Entry 6LMK (electron microscopy, 3.70 A resolution); this record covers chains B and C of the 6 polymer chains in the assembly.

Chain B:
Name: Guanine nucleotide-binding protein G(I)/G(S)/G(T) subunit beta-1
From: Homo sapiens
UniProtKB: P62873 (GBB1_HUMAN); residues 2-340 here = UniProt positions 2-340
Amino-acid sequence (351 residues; row label = number of the first residue in the row; numbers below 1 keep their minus sign (Met-10 is residue -10)):
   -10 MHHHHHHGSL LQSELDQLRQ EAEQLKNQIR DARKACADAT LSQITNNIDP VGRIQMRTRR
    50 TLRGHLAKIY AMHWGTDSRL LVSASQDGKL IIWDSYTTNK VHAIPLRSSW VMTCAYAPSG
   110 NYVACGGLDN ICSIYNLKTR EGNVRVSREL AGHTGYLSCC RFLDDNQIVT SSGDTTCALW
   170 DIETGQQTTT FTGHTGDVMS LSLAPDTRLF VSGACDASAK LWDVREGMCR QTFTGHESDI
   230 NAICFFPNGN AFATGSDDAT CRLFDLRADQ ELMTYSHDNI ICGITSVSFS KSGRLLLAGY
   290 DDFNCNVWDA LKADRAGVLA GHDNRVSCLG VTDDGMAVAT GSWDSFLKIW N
Disordered / not traced: -10 to 1
Construct notes: expression tag (-10 to 1)
UniProt features mapped onto this chain:
  - modified residue: Ser2 (N-acetylserine), His266 (Phosphohistidine)
  - natural variant: Leu30 (L30F: In MRD42; uncertain significance), Arg52 (R52G: In MRD42), Gly64 (G64V: In MRD42), Asp76 (D76E: In MRD42; D76G: In MRD42), Gly77 (G77S: In MRD42), Lys78 (K78R: In MRD42), Ile80 (I80N: In MRD42; I80T: In MRD42), His91 (H91R: In MRD42; uncertain significance), Ala92 (A92T: In MRD42), Pro94 (P94S: In MRD42), Leu95 (L95P: In MRD42), Arg96 (R96L: In MRD42), 5 further natural variant entries in UniProt

Chain C:
Name: Guanine nucleotide-binding protein G(I)/G(S)/G(O) subunit gamma-2
From: Homo sapiens
UniProtKB: P59768 (GBG2_HUMAN); residue numbers follow UniProt; this construct covers 1-71
Amino-acid sequence (71 residues; row label = number of the first residue in the row):
     1 MASNNTASIA QARKLVEQLK MEANIDRIKV SKAAADLMAY CEAHAKEDPL LTPVPASENP
    61 FREKKFFCAI L
Disordered / not traced: 1-6, 63-71
UniProt features mapped onto this chain:
  - modified residue: Ala2 (N-acetylalanine), Cys68 (Cysteine methyl ester)
  - lipidation: Cys68 (S-geranylgeranyl cysteine)

Interface between chain B and chain C:
Pairs across the interface (81):
  Leu7(B) - Ala12(C)  hydrophobic
  Leu7(B) - Arg13(C)
  Arg8(B) - Ala12(C)
  Glu10(B) - Val16(C)
  Ala11(B) - Val16(C)  hydrophobic
  Ala11(B) - Leu19(C)
  Leu14(B) - Val16(C)
  Leu14(B) - Leu19(C)  hydrophobic
  Leu14(B) - Lys20(C)
  Ile18(B) - Leu19(C)
  Ile18(B) - Arg27(C)
  Arg22(B) - Glu22(C)  salt bridge
  Ala24(B) - Lys29(C)  hydrogen bond (backbone-side chain)
  Cys25(B) - Arg27(C)
  Cys25(B) - Lys29(C)
  Cys25(B) - Val30(C)  hydrogen bond (backbone-backbone)
  Ala26(B) - Val30(C)
  Asp27(B) - Lys29(C)
  Asp27(B) - Val30(C)
  Ala28(B) - Val30(C)
  Leu30(B) - Ala34(C)  hydrophobic
  Ile33(B) - Ala34(C)  hydrophobic
  Thr34(B) - Met38(C)
  Ile37(B) - Met38(C)  hydrophobic
  Val40(B) - Leu51(C)  hydrophobic
  Met45(B) - Leu50(C)  hydrophobic
  Arg48(B) - Phe61(C)
  Arg49(B) - Phe61(C)  hydrogen bond (side chain-backbone)
  Ser84(B) - Phe61(C)
  Tyr85(B) - Pro60(C)  hydrophobic
  Lys209(B) - Gln18(C)
  Cys218(B) - Gln18(C)  hydrogen bond
  Arg219(B) - Gln18(C)  hydrogen bond (backbone-side chain)
  Arg219(B) - Glu22(C)
  Gln220(B) - Glu22(C)
  Gln220(B) - Ile25(C)
  Thr221(B) - Gln18(C)  hydrogen bond
  Thr221(B) - Glu22(C)  hydrogen bond (backbone-side chain)
  Phe235(B) - Leu37(C)  hydrophobic
  Phe235(B) - Tyr40(C)  hydrophobic
  Phe235(B) - Cys41(C)  hydrophobic
  Pro236(B) - Tyr40(C)
  Asn237(B) - Asp36(C)
  Asn237(B) - Tyr40(C)
  Asp254(B) - Ala33(C)
  Arg256(B) - Asp26(C)
  Arg256(B) - Arg27(C)
  Arg256(B) - Ile28(C)  hydrogen bond (backbone-backbone)
  Arg256(B) - Asp36(C)  salt bridge
  Ala257(B) - Arg27(C)
  Ala257(B) - Ile28(C)
  Asp258(B) - Glu22(C)
  Asp258(B) - Arg27(C)  salt bridge
  Gln259(B) - Val30(C)
  Leu261(B) - Val30(C)  hydrophobic
  Ser279(B) - Asp48(C)  hydrogen bond
  Lys280(B) - Glu47(C)  salt bridge
  Lys280(B) - Asp48(C)
  Ser281(B) - Tyr40(C)
  Ser281(B) - His44(C)
  Ser281(B) - Asp48(C)  hydrogen bond (backbone-side chain)
  Ser281(B) - Leu51(C)
  Gly282(B) - Cys41(C)
  Arg283(B) - Cys41(C)
  Arg283(B) - Leu51(C)
  Leu284(B) - Leu50(C)  hydrophobic
  Leu284(B) - Leu51(C)  hydrophobic
  Leu300(B) - Met38(C)  hydrophobic
  Leu300(B) - Cys41(C)  hydrophobic
  Asp323(B) - Pro49(C)
  Gly324(B) - Pro49(C)
  Gly324(B) - Leu50(C)
  Met325(B) - Pro49(C)  hydrophobic
  Met325(B) - Val54(C)  hydrophobic
  Met325(B) - Glu58(C)
  Met325(B) - Asn59(C)
  Met325(B) - Pro60(C)
  Ala326(B) - Phe61(C)  hydrophobic
  Asn340(B) - Leu50(C)
  Asn340(B) - Asn59(C)
  Asn340(B) - Phe61(C)
Other interface residues (no listed pair), chain B (57 interface residues in all): Leu4, Ala21, Ile43, Met217, Phe222, Asn239, Ala240, Val327, Ile338
Other interface residues (no listed pair), chain C (37 interface residues in all): Ser8, Ile9, Met21, Ala23, Ser31, Arg62

Summary:
57 residues of chain B and 37 residues of chain C are in contact, with 10 hydrogen bonds and 4 salt bridges.
Polar contacts include Arg22(B)-Glu22(C), Arg256(B)-Asp36(C) and Asp258(B)-Arg27(C).
Chain B is Guanine nucleotide-binding protein G(I)/G(S)/G(T) subunit beta-1 and chain C is Guanine
nucleotide-binding protein G(I)/G(S)/G(O) subunit gamma-2, both from Homo sapiens; the structure, Cryo-EM
structure of the human glucagon receptor in complex with Gs, was determined by electron microscopy together
with 6LML from the same study.
